6Q14 - chains 4 and 9 of the 74 polymer chains in the assembly; structure by electron microscopy, 3.80 A resolution.

[Chain 4]
Molecule: Surface presentation of antigens protein SpaP
From: Salmonella typhimurium (strain LT2 / SGSC1412 / ATCC 700720)
UniProt: P40700 (SPAP_SALTY); residues 1-224 here = UniProt positions 1-224
Chain sequence (224 residues; each row starts with the number of its first residue):
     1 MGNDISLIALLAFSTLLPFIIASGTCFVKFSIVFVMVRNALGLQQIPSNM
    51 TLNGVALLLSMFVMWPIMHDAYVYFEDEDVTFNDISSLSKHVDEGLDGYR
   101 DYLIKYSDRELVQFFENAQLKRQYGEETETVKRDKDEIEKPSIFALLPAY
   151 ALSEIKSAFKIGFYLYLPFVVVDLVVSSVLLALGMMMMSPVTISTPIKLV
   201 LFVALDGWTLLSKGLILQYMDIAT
Unresolved in the structure: 1-2, 76-85, 224

[Chain 9]
Molecule: Surface presentation of antigens protein SpaQ
From: Salmonella typhimurium (strain LT2 / SGSC1412 / ATCC 700720)
UniProt: P0A1L7 (SPAQ_SALTY); numbering as in UniProt (aligned over 1-86)
Chain sequence (86 residues; row label = number of the first residue in the row):
     1 MDDLVFAGNKALYLVLILSGWPTIVATIIGLLVGLFQTVTQLQEQTLPFG
    51 IKLLGVCLCLFLLSGWYGEVLLSYGRQVIFLALAKG
Unresolved in the structure: 85-86

[Chain 4 / chain 9 interface]
Residue-residue contacts (28; chain 4 residue first):
  Lys-160(4) / Leu-4(9)
  Ile-161(4) / Ala-82(9)  hydrophobic
  Phe-163(4) / Leu-4(9)  hydrophobic
  Tyr-164(4) / Asp-3(9)  hydrogen bond
  Tyr-164(4) / Leu-4(9)
  Tyr-164(4) / Val-78(9)
  Tyr-164(4) / Ala-82(9)  hydrophobic
  Leu-165(4) / Ile-79(9)  hydrophobic
  Leu-167(4) / Ala-7(9)  hydrophobic
  Val-171(4) / Ala-11(9)  hydrophobic
  Val-171(4) / Val-15(9)  hydrophobic
  Val-172(4) / Leu-71(9)  hydrophobic
  Leu-174(4) / Val-15(9)  hydrophobic
  Val-175(4) / Leu-18(9)
  Val-175(4) / Ser-19(9)
  Ser-178(4) / Ser-19(9)  hydrogen bond
  Ala-182(4) / Lys-52(9)
  Leu-183(4) / Lys-52(9)
  Leu-183(4) / Val-56(9)  hydrophobic
  Leu-201(4) / Leu-71(9)  hydrophobic
  Leu-205(4) / Leu-72(9)  hydrophobic
  Leu-205(4) / Gly-75(9)
  Leu-205(4) / Arg-76(9)
  Leu-205(4) / Ile-79(9)  hydrophobic
  Leu-210(4) / Leu-83(9)
  Gly-214(4) / Leu-83(9)
  Leu-215(4) / Leu-83(9)
  Gln-218(4) / Leu-83(9)  hydrogen bond (side chain-backbone)
Interface residues without a listed pair, chain 4 (23 interface residues in all): Pro-168, Val-179, Ala-204, Leu-211
Interface residues without a listed pair, chain 9 (24 interface residues in all): Leu-14, Pro-22, Thr-23, Phe-49, Leu-53, Tyr-74, Leu-81

[In short]
23 residues of chain 4 face 24 of chain 9 across their interface; the contacts include 3 hydrogen bonds. Polar
contacts include Tyr-164(4)/Asp-3(9), Ser-178(4)/Ser-19(9) and Gln-218(4)/Leu-83(9).
Here chain 4 is Surface presentation of antigens protein SpaP and chain 9 is Surface presentation of antigens
protein SpaQ, both from Salmonella typhimurium (strain LT2 / SGSC1412 / ATCC 700720). Entry 6Q14 (Structure of
the Salmonella SPI-1 injectisome NC-base) was determined by electron microscopy together with 6PEE, 6PEM,
6PEP, 6Q15 and 6Q16 from the same study.
